4XLP - chains C and F of the 8 polymer chains in the assembly; structure by X-ray diffraction, 4.00 A resolution.

Chain C:
Molecule: DNA-directed RNA polymerase subunit beta
Organism: Thermus aquaticus
Notes: EC 2.7.7.6
Reference sequence: Q9KWU7 (RPOB_THEAQ); residues 1-1119 here = UniProt positions 1-1119
Sequence (1119 residues; each row starts with the number of its first residue):
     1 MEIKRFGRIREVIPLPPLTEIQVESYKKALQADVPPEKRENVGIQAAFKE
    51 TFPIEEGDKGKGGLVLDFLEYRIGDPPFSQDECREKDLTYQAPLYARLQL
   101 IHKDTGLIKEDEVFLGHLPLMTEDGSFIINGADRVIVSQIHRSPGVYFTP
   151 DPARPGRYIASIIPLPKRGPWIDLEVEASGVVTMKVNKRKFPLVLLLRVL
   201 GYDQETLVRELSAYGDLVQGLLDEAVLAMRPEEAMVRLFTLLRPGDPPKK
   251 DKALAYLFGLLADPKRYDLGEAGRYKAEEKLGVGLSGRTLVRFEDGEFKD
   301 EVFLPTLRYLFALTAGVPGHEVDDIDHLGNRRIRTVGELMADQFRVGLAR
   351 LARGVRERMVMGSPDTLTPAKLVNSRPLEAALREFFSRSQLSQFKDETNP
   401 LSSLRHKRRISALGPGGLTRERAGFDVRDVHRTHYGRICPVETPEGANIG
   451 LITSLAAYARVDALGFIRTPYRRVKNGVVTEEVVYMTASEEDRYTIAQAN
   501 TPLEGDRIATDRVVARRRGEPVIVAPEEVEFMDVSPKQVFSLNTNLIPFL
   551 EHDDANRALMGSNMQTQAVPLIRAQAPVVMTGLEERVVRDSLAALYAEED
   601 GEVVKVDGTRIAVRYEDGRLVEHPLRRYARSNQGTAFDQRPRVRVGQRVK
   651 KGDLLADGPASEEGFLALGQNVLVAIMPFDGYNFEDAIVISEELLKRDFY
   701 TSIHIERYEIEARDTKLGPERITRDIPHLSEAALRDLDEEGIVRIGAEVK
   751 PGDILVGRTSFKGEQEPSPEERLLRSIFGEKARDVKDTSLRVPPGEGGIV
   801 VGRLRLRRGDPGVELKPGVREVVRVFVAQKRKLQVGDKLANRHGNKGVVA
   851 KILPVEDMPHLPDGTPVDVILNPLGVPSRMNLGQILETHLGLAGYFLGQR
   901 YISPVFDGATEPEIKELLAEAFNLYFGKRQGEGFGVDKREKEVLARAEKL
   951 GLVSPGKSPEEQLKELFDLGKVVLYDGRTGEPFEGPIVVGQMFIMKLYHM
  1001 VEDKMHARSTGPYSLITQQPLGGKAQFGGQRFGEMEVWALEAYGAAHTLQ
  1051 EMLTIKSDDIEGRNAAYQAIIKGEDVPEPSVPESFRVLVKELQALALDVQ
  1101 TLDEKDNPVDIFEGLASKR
Not modelled in the structure: 1, 57-61, 1119

Chain F:
Molecule: RNA polymerase sigma factor SigA
Organism: Thermus aquaticus
Reference sequence: Q9EZJ8 (SIGA_THEAQ); residues 92-438 here = UniProt positions 92-438
Sequence (347 residues; each row starts with the number of its first residue):
    92 TSDPVRQYLHEIGQVPLLTLEEEIDLARKVEEGMEAIKKLSEATGLDQEL
   142 IREVVRAKILGTARIQKIPGLKEKPDPKTVEEVDGKLKSLPKELKRYLHI
   192 AREGEAARQHLIEANLRLVVSIAKKYTGRGLSFLDLIQEGNQGLIRAVEK
   242 FEYKRRFKFSTYATWWIRQAINRAIADQARTIRIPVHMVETINKLSRTAR
   292 QLQQELGREPSYEEIAEAMGPGWDAKRVEETLKIAQEPVSLETPIGDEKD
   342 SFYGDFIPDENLPSPVEAAAQSLLSEELEKALSKLSEREAMVLKLRKGLI
   392 DGREHTLEEVGAYFGVTRERIRQIENKALRKLKYHESRTRKLRDFLE
Not modelled in the structure: 92-93
UniProt features mapped onto this chain:
  - DNA-binding region: Leu398 to Asn417 (H-T-H motif)
  - region: Ser93 to Ile128 (Sigma-70 factor domain-1)
  - motif: Asp226 to Gln229 (Interaction with polymerase core subunit RpoC)
Reported in the primary citation:
  - mutagenesis - Y217A, W256A: decreased stability

How chain C and chain F interact:
Residue-residue contacts - 65 pairs, chain C then chain F:
  Pro93(C) - Gly298(F)
  Tyr95(C) - Gly298(F)  hydrogen bond (side chain-backbone)
  Val113(C) - Gln295(F)
  Phe114(C) - Gln295(F)
  Phe114(C) - Gly298(F)
  Val360(C) - Lys216(F)
  Ala370(C) - Gln295(F)
  Asn374(C) - Arg291(F)
  Ser375(C) - Gln294(F)  hydrogen bond
  Arg376(C) - Arg291(F)
  Asp714(C) - Lys324(F)
  His728(C) - Leu437(F)
  His728(C) - Glu438(F)
  Pro769(C) - Lys388(F)
  Pro769(C) - Gly389(F)
  Pro769(C) - Leu390(F)  hydrophobic
  Glu770(C) - Ser366(F)
  Glu770(C) - Leu369(F)
  Glu770(C) - Leu390(F)
  Glu771(C) - Glu438(F)
  Arg772(C) - Lys388(F)  hydrogen bond (backbone-side chain)
  Arg772(C) - Glu395(F)  salt bridge
  Leu773(C) - Leu369(F)  hydrophobic
  Leu773(C) - Lys388(F)
  Leu773(C) - Leu390(F)  hydrophobic
  Leu774(C) - Phe436(F)
  Arg775(C) - Glu438(F)  salt bridge
  Ser776(C) - Lys388(F)  hydrogen bond
  Ser776(C) - Leu420(F)
  Ile777(C) - Leu420(F)  hydrophobic
  Ile777(C) - Leu423(F)  hydrophobic
  Phe778(C) - Leu433(F)
  Phe778(C) - Arg434(F)
  Arg808(C) - Tyr303(F)
  Arg808(C) - Glu320(F)  salt bridge
  Glu814(C) - Ser302(F)
  Glu814(C) - Tyr303(F)
  Leu815(C) - Tyr303(F)  hydrogen bond (backbone-side chain)
  Lys816(C) - Tyr303(F)
  Pro817(C) - Tyr303(F)
  Pro817(C) - Glu320(F)
  Pro817(C) - Leu323(F)  hydrophobic
  Gly818(C) - Glu320(F)  hydrogen bond (backbone-side chain)
  Thr1010(C) - Ser355(F)
  Thr1010(C) - Pro356(F)
  Tyr1013(C) - Ile348(F)
  Tyr1013(C) - Pro349(F)
  Tyr1013(C) - Asp350(F)  hydrogen bond (backbone-backbone)
  Ser1014(C) - Asp346(F)
  Ser1014(C) - Ile348(F)
  Leu1015(C) - Ile348(F)  hydrogen bond (backbone-backbone)
  Leu1015(C) - Asp350(F)
  Gln1018(C) - Asp350(F)
  Gln1018(C) - Leu353(F)
  Leu1021(C) - Asp346(F)
  Leu1021(C) - Phe347(F)
  Ile1060(C) - Leu353(F)  hydrophobic
  Arg1063(C) - Pro356(F)
  Asn1064(C) - Pro356(F)
  Asn1064(C) - Ala359(F)
  Tyr1067(C) - Pro356(F)
  Tyr1067(C) - Val357(F)
  Tyr1067(C) - Ala360(F)  hydrophobic
  Gln1068(C) - Ser363(F)
  Lys1072(C) - Glu367(F)  salt bridge
Also at the interface, not in a pair above, chain C (47 interface residues in all): His117, Val373, Arg420, Glu780, Val819, Gly1011, Pro1012, Ile1016
Also at the interface, not in a pair above, chain F (48 interface residues in all): Leu297, Glu300, Lys340, Gly345, Asn352, Pro354, Leu364, Leu365, Leu384, Lys424, Glu427, Asp435

Overview:
47 residues of chain C and 48 residues of chain F are in contact, with 8 hydrogen bonds and 4 salt bridges.
Polar pairs include Arg772(C)-Glu395(F), Arg775(C)-Glu438(F) and Arg808(C)-Glu320(F). From the paper: Y217A
and W256A of chain F reduce stability.
Chain C is DNA-directed RNA polymerase subunit beta and chain F is RNA polymerase sigma factor SigA, both from
Thermus aquaticus; the structure, Crystal structure of T.aquaticus transcription initiation complex containing
upstream fork promoter, was determined by X-ray diffraction, deposited together with 4XLN and 4XLQ.
